8YM6 - chains H and O of the 13 polymer chains in the assembly; structure by X-ray diffraction, 3.30 A resolution.

[Chain H (and O)]
Molecule: CASP8 and FADD-like apoptosis regulator subunit p43
Organism: Homo sapiens
Notes: chain O of this document is another copy of the same molecule, construct and numbering; everything in this record applies to it too
UniProt: O15519 (CFLAR_HUMAN); residue numbers follow UniProt; this construct covers 1-181
Chain sequence (184 residues; numbered -2 to 181; the number before each row is that of its first residue; numbers below 1 keep their minus sign (Gly-2 is residue -2)):
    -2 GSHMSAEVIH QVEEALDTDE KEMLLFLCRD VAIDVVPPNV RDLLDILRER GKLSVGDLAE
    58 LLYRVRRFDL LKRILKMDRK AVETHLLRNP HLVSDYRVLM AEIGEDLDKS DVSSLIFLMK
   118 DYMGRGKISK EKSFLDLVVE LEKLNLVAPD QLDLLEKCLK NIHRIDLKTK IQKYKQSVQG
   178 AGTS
Unresolved in the structure: -2 to 0, 176-181
Sequence notes: expression tag (-2 to 0)
From the paper describing this entry:
  - self-association interface (contacts with another copy of this molecule); pairs are residue here / residue on that copy: Phe114-Ala3, Phe114-His7
  - mutagenesis - H7G: decreased binding to another copy of this molecule

[How chain H and chain O interact]
Contacting residue pairs (19; chain H residue first):
  Ser2(H) - Asp118(O)
  Ala3(H) - Phe114(O)
  Ala3(H) - Leu115(O)
  Ala3(H) - Asp118(O)  hydrogen bond (backbone-side chain)
  Glu4(H) - Leu115(O)
  Glu4(H) - Asp118(O)
  Glu4(H) - Asn158(O)
  Ile6(H) - Phe114(O)  hydrophobic
  His7(H) - Ser111(O)
  His7(H) - Leu115(O)
  His7(H) - Asn158(O)  hydrogen bond (side chain-backbone)
  Glu11(H) - Asn158(O)
  Glu11(H) - His160(O)  salt bridge
  Arg38(H) - Ser110(O)  hydrogen bond
  Arg38(H) - Ser111(O)  hydrogen bond
  Arg38(H) - Phe114(O)
  Asp42(H) - Phe114(O)
  Arg45(H) - Phe114(O)
  Glu46(H) - Arg122(O)  salt bridge
Other interface residues (no listed pair), chain O (11 interface residues in all): Tyr119, Lys154, Ile159
Interface features reported in the paper:
  - specific contacts: Phe114(O)-His7(H)

[In short]
The interface between chain H and chain O involves 10 residues on one side and 11 on the other; the contacts
include 4 hydrogen bonds and 2 salt bridges. Among the polar pairs are Glu11(H)-His160(O), Glu46(H)-Arg122(O)
and Ala3(H)-Asp118(O). The paper describes a contact between Phe114(O) and His7(H). From the paper: H7G of
chain H reduces binding to another copy of this molecule; a self-association interface involving Phe114(H).
Both chains are CASP8 and FADD-like apoptosis regulator subunit p43 (Homo sapiens). Entry 8YM6 (Structure of
Caspase-8/cFLIP death effector domain assembly) was determined by X-ray diffraction together with 8YM4, 8YM5,
8YNI, 8YNK, 8YNL, 8YNM and 8YNN from the same study.
